PDB entry 7U7V | X-ray diffraction, 1.65 A resolution | chains A and P of the 3 polymer chains in the assembly

== Chain A ==
Molecule: DNA polymerase eta
Source organism: Homo sapiens
Notes: EC 2.7.7.7
UniProt: Q9Y253 (POLH_HUMAN); residues 1-432 here = UniProt positions 1-432
Amino-acid sequence (435 residues; each row starts with the number of its first residue; numbers below 1 keep their minus sign (Gly-2 is residue -2)):
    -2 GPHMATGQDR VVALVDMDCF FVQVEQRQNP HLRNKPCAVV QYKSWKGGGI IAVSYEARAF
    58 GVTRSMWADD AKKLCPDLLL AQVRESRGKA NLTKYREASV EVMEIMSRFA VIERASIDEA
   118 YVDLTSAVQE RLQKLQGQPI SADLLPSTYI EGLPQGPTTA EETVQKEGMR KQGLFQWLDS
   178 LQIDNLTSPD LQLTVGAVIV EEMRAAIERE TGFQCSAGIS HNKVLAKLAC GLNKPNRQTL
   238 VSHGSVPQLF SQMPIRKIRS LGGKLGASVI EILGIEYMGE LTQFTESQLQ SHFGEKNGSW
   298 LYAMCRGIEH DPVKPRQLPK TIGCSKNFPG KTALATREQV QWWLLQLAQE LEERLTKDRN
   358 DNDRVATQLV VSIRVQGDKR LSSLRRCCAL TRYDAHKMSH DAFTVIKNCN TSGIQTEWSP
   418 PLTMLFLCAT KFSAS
Disordered / not traced: 155-159
Differences from the reference sequence: expression tag (-2 to 0)
Ion coordination: Mg2+ site 1: Asp13, Asp115, Glu116 (together with XG4) (shared with DT8(P) of chain P); Mg2+ site 2: Asp13, Met14 (together with XG4)
Small-molecule neighbours: XG4 (2'-deoxy-5'-O-[(R)-hydroxy{[(R)-hydroxy(phosphonooxy)phosphoryl]amino}phosphoryl]guanosine): Asp13, Met14, Asp15, Cys16, Phe17, Phe18, Gln38, Ile48, Ala49, Tyr52, Arg55, Arg61, Leu89, Ile114, Asp115, Lys231

== Chain P ==
Molecule: 8-nt DNA strand
Sequence (8 nucleotides; each row starts with the number of its first residue):
     1 AGCGTCAT
Ion coordination: Mg2+: DT8 (together with XG4) (shared with Asp13(A), Asp115(A), Glu116(A) of chain A)

== Interface between chain A and chain P ==
Contacting residue pairs (24; chain A residue first):
  Arg61(A) - DT8(P)  base contact
  Ser113(A) - DT8(P)  hydrogen bond to the phosphate
  Asp115(A) - DT8(P)  phosphate contact
  Glu116(A) - DT8(P)  phosphate contact
  Lys224(A) - DT8(P)  phosphate contact
  Ile255(A) - DA7(P)  phosphate contact
  Arg256(A) - DA7(P)  hydrogen bond to the phosphate
  Arg256(A) - DT8(P)  salt bridge to the phosphate
  Ser257(A) - DC6(P)  phosphate contact
  Ser257(A) - DA7(P)  hydrogen bond to the phosphate
  Leu258(A) - DA7(P)  hydrogen bond to the phosphate
  Gly259(A) - DA7(P)  hydrogen bond to the phosphate
  Gly260(A) - DC6(P)  phosphate contact
  Gly260(A) - DA7(P)  phosphate contact
  Lys261(A) - DT5(P)  salt bridge to the phosphate
  Lys261(A) - DC6(P)  hydrogen bond to the phosphate
  Leu262(A) - DC6(P)  hydrogen bond to the phosphate
  Arg377(A) - DG4(P)  salt bridge to the phosphate
  Leu381(A) - DC3(P)  phosphate contact
  Arg382(A) - DG2(P)  sugar contact
  Arg382(A) - DC3(P)  hydrogen bond to the phosphate
  Arg382(A) - DG4(P)  hydrogen bond to the base
  Arg383(A) - DG2(P)  phosphate contact
  Cys384(A) - DG2(P)  hydrogen bond to the phosphate
Other interface residues (no listed pair), chain A (20 interface residues in all): Leu378, Ser379
Other interface residues (no listed pair), chain P (8 interface residues in all): DA1

== In short ==
The interface between chain A and chain P involves 20 residues on one side and 8 on the other; the contacts
include 10 hydrogen bonds and 3 salt bridges. Among the polar pairs are Arg382(A)-DG4(P), Ser113(A)-DT8(P) and
Arg256(A)-DA7(P). Bound to chain A: compound XG4.
Here chain A is DNA polymerase eta (Homo sapiens) and chain P is an 8-nt DNA strand. Entry 7U7V (Human DNA
polymerase eta-DNA-dGMPNPP ternary mismatch complex in 0.4 mM Mg2+ for 600s) was determined by X-ray
diffraction, deposited together with 7U72, 7U73, 7U74, 7U75, 7U76, 7U77 and 26 further entries.
